PDB entry 2Z6I | X-ray diffraction, 1.70 A resolution | chains A and B

[Chain A (and B)]
Molecule: Trans-2-enoyl-ACP reductase II
From: Streptococcus pneumoniae
Notes: EC 1.3.1.9; chain B of this document is another copy of the same molecule, construct and numbering; everything in this record applies to it too
UniProtKB: Q9FBC5 (Q9FBC5_STRPN); residues 1-324 here = UniProt positions 1-324
Chain sequence (332 residues; row label = number of the first residue in the row):
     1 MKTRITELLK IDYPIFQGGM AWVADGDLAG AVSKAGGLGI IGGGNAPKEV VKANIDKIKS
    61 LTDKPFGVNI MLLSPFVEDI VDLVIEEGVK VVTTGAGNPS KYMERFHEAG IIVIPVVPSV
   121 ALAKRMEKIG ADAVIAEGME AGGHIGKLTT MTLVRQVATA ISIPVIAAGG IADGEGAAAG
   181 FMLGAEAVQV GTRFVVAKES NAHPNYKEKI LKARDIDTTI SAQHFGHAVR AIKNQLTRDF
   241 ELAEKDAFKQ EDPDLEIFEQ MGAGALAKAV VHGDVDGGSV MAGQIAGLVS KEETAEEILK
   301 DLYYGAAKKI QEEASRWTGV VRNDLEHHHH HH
Unresolved in the structure: 251-253, 321-332 (chain B: 322-332)
Sequence notes: expression tag (325-332)
Modified positions: Mse1, Mse20, Mse71, Mse103, Mse126, Mse139, Mse151, Mse182, Mse261, Mse281 (selenomethionine; parent Met)
What the authors report for this chain:
  - catalytic residues: H144 (citing earlier work)

[Interface between chain A and chain B]
Residue-residue contacts (111):
  Mse1(A) - R316(B)
  Mse1(A) - W317(B)
  Mse1(A) - V320(B)  hydrophobic
  K2(A) - R316(B)  hydrogen bond (backbone-side chain)
  T3(A) - R316(B)
  S119(A) - D215(B)
  S119(A) - I216(B)
  V120(A) - D215(B)  hydrogen bond (backbone-side chain)
  Mse139(A) - Mse139(B)  hydrophobic
  Mse139(A) - T149(B)
  E140(A) - T149(B)  hydrogen bond
  E140(A) - Mse151(B)
  E140(A) - T152(B)
  K147(A) - Q284(B)
  L148(A) - D215(B)
  L148(A) - Q284(B)
  T149(A) - Mse139(B)
  T149(A) - E140(B)  hydrogen bond
  T149(A) - T149(B)
  T149(A) - Q284(B)
  T150(A) - Mse151(B)
  Mse151(A) - E140(B)
  Mse151(A) - T150(B)
  Mse151(A) - Mse151(B)  hydrophobic
  Mse151(A) - G170(B)
  Mse151(A) - I171(B)  hydrophobic
  Mse151(A) - G176(B)
  Mse151(A) - A179(B)
  T152(A) - E140(B)
  T152(A) - G170(B)
  T152(A) - Q284(B)  hydrogen bond
  T152(A) - I285(B)
  R155(A) - D173(B)  salt bridge
  R155(A) - E175(B)  salt bridge
  R155(A) - L288(B)
  Q156(A) - D215(B)
  Q156(A) - Q284(B)  hydrogen bond (side chain-backbone)
  Q156(A) - G287(B)
  Q156(A) - L288(B)  hydrogen bond (side chain-backbone)
  T159(A) - L288(B)
  G170(A) - T152(B)
  D173(A) - R155(B)  salt bridge
  E175(A) - R155(B)  salt bridge
  E175(A) - Mse182(B)
  G176(A) - Mse151(B)
  A179(A) - A179(B)
  A179(A) - Mse182(B)
  A179(A) - L183(B)  hydrophobic
  F181(A) - K309(B)
  F181(A) - E313(B)
  F181(A) - W317(B)  hydrophobic
  Mse182(A) - E175(B)
  Mse182(A) - A179(B)
  Mse182(A) - Mse182(B)  hydrophobic
  Mse182(A) - K309(B)
  Mse182(A) - E313(B)
  L183(A) - G176(B)
  L183(A) - A179(B)  hydrophobic
  D215(A) - S119(B)
  D215(A) - V120(B)  hydrogen bond (side chain-backbone)
  D215(A) - L148(B)
  D215(A) - Q156(B)
  I216(A) - S119(B)
  H224(A) - K245(B)
  F248(A) - H224(B)
  F248(A) - K245(B)
  F248(A) - F248(B)  hydrophobic
  F248(A) - K249(B)  hydrogen bond (backbone-side chain)
  K249(A) - F248(B)
  K249(A) - K249(B)
  Q250(A) - K249(B)
  Q284(A) - K147(B)
  Q284(A) - L148(B)
  Q284(A) - T149(B)
  Q284(A) - T152(B)  hydrogen bond
  Q284(A) - Q156(B)  hydrogen bond (backbone-side chain)
  I285(A) - T152(B)
  G287(A) - Q156(B)
  L288(A) - R155(B)
  L288(A) - Q156(B)
  L288(A) - T159(B)
  Y303(A) - W317(B)
  Y303(A) - V320(B)  hydrophobic
  Y304(A) - V320(B)  hydrophobic
  Y304(A) - V321(B)
  A306(A) - W317(B)  hydrophobic
  A307(A) - W317(B)  hydrophobic
  A307(A) - V320(B)  hydrophobic
  K309(A) - F181(B)
  K309(A) - Mse182(B)
  I310(A) - A314(B)  hydrophobic
  I310(A) - W317(B)
  Q311(A) - A314(B)
  Q311(A) - W317(B)  hydrogen bond (side chain-backbone)
  Q311(A) - T318(B)
  E313(A) - Mse182(B)
  A314(A) - I310(B)  hydrophobic
  A314(A) - Q311(B)  hydrogen bond (backbone-side chain)
  A314(A) - A314(B)  hydrophobic
  R316(A) - Mse1(B)
  W317(A) - Mse1(B)
  W317(A) - F181(B)  hydrophobic
  W317(A) - Y303(B)
  W317(A) - A306(B)  hydrophobic
  W317(A) - A307(B)  hydrophobic
  W317(A) - I310(B)
  W317(A) - Q311(B)
  V320(A) - Mse1(B)  hydrophobic
  V320(A) - Y303(B)  hydrophobic
  V320(A) - Y304(B)  hydrophobic
  V320(A) - A307(B)  hydrophobic
Interface residues without a listed pair, chain A (52 interface residues in all): G169, I171, A178, G184, K245, T318
Interface residues without a listed pair, chain B (51 interface residues in all): K2, A178, G184, E244

[Overview]
Chain A and chain B form an interface of 52 and 51 residues respectively; the contacts include 13 hydrogen
bonds and 4 salt bridges. Polar pairs include R155(A)-D173(B), R155(A)-E175(B) and K2(A)-R316(B). From the
paper: the catalytic residue H144(A).
Both chains are Trans-2-enoyl-ACP reductase II (Streptococcus pneumoniae). Entry 2Z6I (Crystal Structure of S.
pneumoniae Enoyl-Acyl Carrier Protein Reductase (FabK)) was determined by X-ray diffraction, deposited
together with 2Z6J.
